PDB entry 3R5N | X-ray diffraction, 2.00 A resolution | chain A

== Chain A ==
Molecule: Peroxisome proliferator-activated receptor gamma
Organism: Homo sapiens
Notes: fragment: ligand binding domain
UniProt: P37231 (PPARG_HUMAN); residues 204-477 here correspond to UniProt positions 232-505 (UniProt number = residue number + 28)
Chain sequence (274 residues; row label = number of the first residue in the row):
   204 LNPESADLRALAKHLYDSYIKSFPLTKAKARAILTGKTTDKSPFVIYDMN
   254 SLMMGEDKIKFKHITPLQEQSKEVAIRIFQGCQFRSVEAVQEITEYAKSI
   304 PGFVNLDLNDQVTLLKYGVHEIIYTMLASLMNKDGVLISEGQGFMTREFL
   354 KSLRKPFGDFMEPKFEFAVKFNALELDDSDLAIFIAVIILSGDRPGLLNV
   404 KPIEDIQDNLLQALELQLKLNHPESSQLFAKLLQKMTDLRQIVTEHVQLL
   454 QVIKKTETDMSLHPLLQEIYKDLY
Disordered / not traced: 204-206, 242-243, 265-273, 460-463
Curated features (UniProtKB/Swiss-Prot):
  - motif: Pro-467 to Asp-475 (9aaTAD)
  - binding site (rosiglitazone): Gln-286 to Ser-289, His-323, His-449, Tyr-473
  - cross-link: Lys-224 (Glycyl lysine isopeptide (Lys-Gly) (interchain with G-Cter in ubiquitin))
Small-molecule neighbours:
  - 5,5'-di(prop-2-en-1-yl)biphenyl-2,2'-diol (MLO), molecule 1: Leu-255, Glu-259, Phe-264, Ile-281, Gly-284, Cys-285, Arg-288, Leu-330, Leu-333, Val-339, Leu-340, Ile-341, Ser-342, Glu-343, Met-348, Met-364
  - 5,5'-di(prop-2-en-1-yl)biphenyl-2,2'-diol (MLO), molecule 2: Ala-278, Ile-281, Phe-282, Cys-285, Gln-286, Arg-288, Ser-289, Ala-292, Ile-326, Tyr-327, Leu-330, Leu-356, Phe-360, Phe-363, Met-364, Lys-367, His-449
What the authors report for this chain:
  - binding site for 5,5'-di(prop-2-en-1-yl)biphenyl-2,2'-diol: Ser-289, Ser-342, Tyr-473

== Summary ==
Chain A binds 5,5'-di(prop-2-en-1-yl)biphenyl-2,2'-diol. From UniProt: 7 rosiglitazone-binding residues. The
paper reports a binding site for 5,5'-di(prop-2-en-1-yl)biphenyl-2,2'-diol at Ser-289, Ser-342 and Tyr-473.
Chain A is Peroxisome proliferator-activated receptor gamma (Homo sapiens); the structure, Crystal structure
of PPARgammaLBD complexed with the agonist magnolol, was determined by X-ray diffraction together with 3R5M
from the same study.
